PDB entry 7XKH | electron microscopy, 3.10 A resolution | chains A and D of the 8 polymer chains in the assembly

Chain A:
Protein: ATP synthase subunit alpha
From: Bacillus sp. PS3
Notes: EC 7.1.2.2
UniProt: A0A0M3VGF9 (A0A0M3VGF9_BACP3); residue numbers follow UniProt; this construct covers 1-502
Chain sequence (502 residues; row label = number of the first residue in the row):
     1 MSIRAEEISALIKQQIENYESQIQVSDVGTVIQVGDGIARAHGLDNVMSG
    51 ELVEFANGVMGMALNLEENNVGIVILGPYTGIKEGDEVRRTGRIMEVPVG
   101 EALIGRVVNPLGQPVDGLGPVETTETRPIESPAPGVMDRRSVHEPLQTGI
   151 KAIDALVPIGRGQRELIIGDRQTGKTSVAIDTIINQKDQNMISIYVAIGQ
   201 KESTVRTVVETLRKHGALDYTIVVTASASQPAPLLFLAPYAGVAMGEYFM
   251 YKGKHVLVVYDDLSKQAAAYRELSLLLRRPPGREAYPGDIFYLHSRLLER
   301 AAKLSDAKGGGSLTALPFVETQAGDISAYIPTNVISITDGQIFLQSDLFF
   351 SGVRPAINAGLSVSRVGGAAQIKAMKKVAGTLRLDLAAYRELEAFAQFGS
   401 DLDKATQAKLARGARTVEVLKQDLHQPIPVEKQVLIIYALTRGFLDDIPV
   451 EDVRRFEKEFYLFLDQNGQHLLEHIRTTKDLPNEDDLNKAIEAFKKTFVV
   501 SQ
Not modelled in the structure: 1-23, 502
Construct notes: conflict Pro132 (Arg in A0A0M3VGF9), Ser193 (Cys in A0A0M3VGF9), Phe463 (Trp in A0A0M3VGF9)

Chain D:
Protein: ATP synthase subunit beta
From: Bacillus sp. PS3
Notes: EC 7.1.2.2
UniProt: A0A0M4U1P9 (A0A0M4U1P9_BACP3); residue numbers follow UniProt; this construct covers 1-473
Chain sequence (484 residues; each row starts with the number of its first residue; numbers below 1 keep their minus sign (Met-10 is residue -10)):
   -10 MHHHHHHHHHHMTRGRVIQVMGPVVDVKFENGHLPAIYNALKIQHKARNE
    40 NEVDIDLTLEVALHLGDDTVRTIAMASTDGLIRGMEVIDTGAPISVPVGE
    90 VTLGRVFNVLGEPIDLEGDIPADARRDPIHRPAPKFEELATEVEILETGI
   140 KVVDLLAPYIKGGKIGLFGGAGVGKTVLIQELIHNIAQEHGGISVFAGVG
   190 ERTREGNDLYHEMKDSGVISKTAMVFGQMNEPPGARMRVALTGLTMAEYF
   240 RDEQGQDVLLFIDNIFRFTQAGSEVSALLGRMPSAVGYQPTLATEMGQLQ
   290 ERITSTAKGSITSIQAIYVPADDYTDPAPATTFSHLDATTNLERKLAEMG
   340 IYPAVDPLASTSRALAPEIVGEEHYQVARKVQQTLQRYKELQDIIAILGM
   390 DELSDEDKLVVHRARRIQFFLSQNFHVAEQFTGQPGSYVPVKETVRGFKE
   440 ILEGKYDHLPEDAFRLVGRIEEVVEKAKAMGVEV
Not modelled in the structure: -10 to 1, 472-473
Construct notes: initiating methionine (-10); expression tag (-9 to 0)

Chain A / chain D interface:
Pairs across the interface (42):
  Ile32(A) - Leu54(D)
  Ile32(A) - Gly55(D)
  Gln33(A) - His53(D)
  Val34(A) - His53(D)  hydrogen bond (backbone-backbone)
  Gly35(A) - Leu52(D)
  Asp36(A) - Leu52(D)
  Asp36(A) - Arg270(D)  salt bridge
  Tyr79(A) - Tyr27(D)
  Lys83(A) - Leu23(D)  hydrogen bond (side chain-backbone)
  Lys83(A) - Ala25(D)
  Glu84(A) - Leu23(D)
  Glu84(A) - His53(D)
  Glu84(A) - Gly55(D)
  Glu84(A) - Asp57(D)
  Val115(A) - Phe125(D)  hydrophobic
  Val115(A) - Glu126(D)
  Asp116(A) - Glu126(D)
  Arg171(A) - Ser323(D)  hydrogen bond (side chain-backbone)
  Lys201(A) - His324(D)
  Lys201(A) - Asp326(D)  salt bridge
  Glu202(A) - Phe125(D)
  Glu202(A) - Leu128(D)
  Glu202(A) - Glu290(D)
  Ser203(A) - Leu128(D)
  Arg206(A) - Phe125(D)
  Arg206(A) - Leu128(D)
  Arg206(A) - Ala129(D)
  Arg206(A) - Thr130(D)
  Glu210(A) - Thr130(D)
  Ser227(A) - Glu290(D)
  Ser229(A) - Glu290(D)
  Glu272(A) - Pro279(D)
  Glu272(A) - Thr280(D)
  Glu272(A) - Thr283(D)
  Leu275(A) - Pro272(D)
  Arg278(A) - Gly269(D)  hydrogen bond (side chain-backbone)
  Glu284(A) - Ala274(D)
  Ala285(A) - Ala274(D)
  Gln322(A) - Ala319(D)
  Phe350(A) - Leu347(D)
  Ser351(A) - Arg368(D)
  Leu424(A) - Glu357(D)
Other interface residues (no listed pair), chain A (38 interface residues in all): Thr80, Gly117, Val205, Thr207, Ala228, Lys265, Arg271, Arg279, Ala323, Gly352, Arg354
Other interface residues (no listed pair), chain D (40 interface residues in all): Pro24, Ile26, Ala122, Val132, Met271, Ser273, Gly286, Thr314, Phe322, Leu325, Thr350, Tyr364

Summary:
Chain A and chain D form an interface of 38 and 40 residues respectively, with 4 hydrogen bonds and 2 salt
bridges. Polar contacts include Asp36(A)-Arg270(D), Lys201(A)-Asp326(D) and Lys83(A)-Leu23(D).
Chain A is ATP synthase subunit alpha and chain D is ATP synthase subunit beta, both from Bacillus sp. PS3;
the structure, Nucleotide-depleted F1 domain of FoF1-ATPase from Bacillus PS3, state1, was determined by
electron microscopy together with 7XKO, 7XKP, 7XKQ and 7XKR from the same study.
